PDB entry 8I6S | electron microscopy, 4.40 A resolution (low resolution: residue-level contacts below are approximate; hydrogen-bond / salt-bridge calls are withheld) | chains C and E of the 5 polymer chains in the assembly

# Chain C
Protein: Cell division protein FtsX
From: Pseudomonas aeruginosa
UniProtKB: A0A072ZG76 (A0A072ZG76_PSEAI); residue numbers follow UniProt; this construct covers 1-335
Amino-acid sequence (335 residues; numbered 1 to 335; the number before each row is that of its first residue):
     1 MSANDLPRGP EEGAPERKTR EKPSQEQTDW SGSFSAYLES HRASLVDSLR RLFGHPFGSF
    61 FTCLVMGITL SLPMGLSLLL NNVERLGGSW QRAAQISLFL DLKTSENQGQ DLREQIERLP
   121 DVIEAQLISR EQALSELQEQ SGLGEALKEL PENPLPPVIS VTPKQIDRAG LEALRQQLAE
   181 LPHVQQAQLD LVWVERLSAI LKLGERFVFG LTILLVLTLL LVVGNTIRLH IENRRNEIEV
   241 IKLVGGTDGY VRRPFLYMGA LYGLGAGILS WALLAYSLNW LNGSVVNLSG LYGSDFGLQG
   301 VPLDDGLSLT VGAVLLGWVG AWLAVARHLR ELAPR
Unresolved in the structure: 1-32

# Chain E
Protein: Membrane-bound metallopeptidase
From: Pseudomonas aeruginosa
UniProtKB: A0A1J0J314 (A0A1J0J314_PSEAI); residues 20-428 here correspond to UniProt positions 70-478 (UniProt number = residue number + 50)
Amino-acid sequence (409 residues; row label = number of the first residue in the row):
    20 DERADTQRQL EQTQKDIGEL KKLLDGIQQE KSGVQKQLKS TETEMGDLEK QIKALQDELD
    80 KSEAELKRLD GEKKKLQDAR IEQQRLLAIQ ARAAYQSGRE EYLKLLLNQE HPEKFSRTLT
   140 YYDYINKARL EQLASFNETL RQLANVEQDI SAQKAEQLSK QGELDSRREA LAATRKERQQ
   200 ALAKLNSDYR ERDQKLKSRQ QDQAELAKVL RTIEETLARQ AREAAAAAER ERQRALAAER
   260 ERARQQQAAP GRVTSPPREP APGPLVSSTG AVYGGAFGSA RGKLPWPVNG RVVARFGSQR
   320 GDDPRAKWDG VLISASAGST VRAVHGGRVV FADWLRGAGL LVILDHGGGY LSLYGHNQSL
   380 LKDAGDTVKA GDPIATVGTS GGQSSPAVYF AIRHQGRPAD PTTWCRAQG
Unresolved in the structure: 20-88, 166-428

# How chain C and chain E interact
Residue-residue contacts (41):
  S89(C) - L122(E)
  R92(C) - E120(E)
  A93(C) - E120(E)
  A93(C) - L122(E)
  A94(C) - K123(E)
  Q95(C) - E120(E)
  S97(C) - R118(E)
  F99(C) - R111(E)
  F99(C) - Y114(E)
  F99(C) - Q115(E)
  D101(C) - R111(E)
  L102(C) - R104(E)
  L102(C) - R111(E)
  I128(C) - Y114(E)
  A133(C) - Y114(E)
  E136(C) - Y114(E)
  S141(C) - D142(E)
  G142(C) - D142(E)
  E149(C) - Q102(E)
  E149(C) - Q103(E)
  E149(C) - L106(E)
  E149(C) - L152(E)
  P151(C) - Q103(E)
  P154(C) - A107(E)
  P154(C) - R111(E)
  L155(C) - A110(E)
  L155(C) - Y114(E)
  P156(C) - R111(E)
  P156(C) - Y114(E)
  V158(C) - Y114(E)
  V158(C) - R118(E)
  I159(C) - R118(E)
  S160(C) - R118(E)
  Q185(C) - R111(E)
  Q186(C) - Q115(E)
  Q188(C) - Q115(E)
  D190(C) - N127(E)
  D190(C) - F134(E)
  W193(C) - L126(E)
  W193(C) - N127(E)
  W193(C) - Q128(E)
Interface residues without a listed pair, chain C (34 interface residues in all): L100, Q140, E145, L150, V192, L197, I200
Interface residues without a listed pair, chain E (22 interface residues in all): R99, L138, L149
The authors on this interface:
  - residue pairs: S97(C)-R118(E)

# Summary
Chain C and chain E form an interface of 34 and 22 residues respectively. The authors report a contact between
S97(C) and R118(E).
Chain C is Cell division protein FtsX and chain E is Membrane-bound metallopeptidase, both from Pseudomonas
aeruginosa; the structure, Cryo-EM structure of Pseudomonas aeruginosa FtsE(E163Q)X/EnvC complex with ATP in
peptidisc, was determined by electron microscopy (same publication as 8I6O, 8I6Q and 8I6R).
